7T0L - chains B and H of the 5 polymer chains in the assembly; structure by X-ray diffraction, 3.00 A resolution.

[Chain B]
Protein: Beta-2-microglobulin
Organism: Homo sapiens
UniProt: P61769 (B2MG_HUMAN); residues 1-99 here correspond to UniProt positions 21-119 (UniProt number = residue number + 20)
Chain sequence (99 residues; row label = number of the first residue in the row):
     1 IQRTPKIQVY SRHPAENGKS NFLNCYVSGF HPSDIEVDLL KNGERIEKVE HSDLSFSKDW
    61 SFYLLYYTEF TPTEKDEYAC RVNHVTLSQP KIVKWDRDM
UniProt features mapped onto this chain:
  - modified residue: Gln-2 (Pyrrolidone carboxylic acid)
  - glycosylation: Ile-1 (N-linked (Glc) (glycation) isoleucine), Lys-19 (N-linked (Glc) (glycation) lysine), Lys-41 (N-linked (Glc) (glycation) lysine), Lys-48 (N-linked (Glc) (glycation) lysine), Lys-58 (N-linked (Glc) (glycation) lysine), Lys-91 (N-linked (Glc) (glycation) lysine), Lys-94 (N-linked (Glc) (glycation) lysine)
Disulfides: Cys-25/Cys-80

[Chain H]
Protein: IgG2a heavy chain
Organism: Mus musculus
Chain sequence (218 residues; each row starts with the number of its first residue):
     1 VQLKQSGPGL VQPSQSLSLT CTVSGFSLTS YGVHWVRQPP GKGLEWLGVI WSGGSTDYNA
    61 AFISRLSIRK DNSKSQVFFK MNSLQADDTA IYYCARTFTT STSAWFAYWG QGTLVTVSAA
   121 KTTAPSVYPL APVCGDTTGS SVTLGCLVKG YFPEPVTLTW NSGSLSSGVH TFPAVLQSDL
   181 YTLSSSVTVT SSTWPSQSIT CNVAHPASST KVDKKIEP
Unresolved in the structure: 216-218
Disulfides: Cys-21/Cys-94, Cys-146/Cys-201

[Chain B / chain H interface]
Contacting residue pairs (12):
  Arg-3(B) / Thr-102(H)  hydrogen bond (side chain-backbone)
  Arg-3(B) / Ala-104(H)
  Lys-6(B) / Trp-51(H)
  Lys-6(B) / Thr-56(H)
  Lys-6(B) / Asp-57(H)  salt bridge
  Lys-58(B) / Thr-100(H)
  Asp-59(B) / Ser-52(H)
  Asp-59(B) / Thr-100(H)
  Asp-59(B) / Ser-101(H)
  Asp-59(B) / Thr-102(H)  hydrogen bond (backbone-backbone)
  Trp-60(B) / Ser-101(H)
  Ser-61(B) / Thr-102(H)
Interface residues without a listed pair, chain B (7 interface residues in all): Thr-4
Interface residues without a listed pair, chain H (10 interface residues in all): Ser-55, Ser-103

[Summary]
Chain B and chain H form an interface of 7 and 10 residues respectively; the contacts include 2 hydrogen bonds
and 1 salt bridge. Polar contacts include Lys-6(B)/Asp-57(H), Arg-3(B)/Thr-102(H) and Asp-59(B)/Thr-102(H).
Here chain B is Beta-2-microglobulin (Homo sapiens) and chain H is IgG2a heavy chain (Mus musculus). Entry
7T0L (HLA-B*27:05 in complex with the pan-HLA-Ia monoclonal antibody W6/32) was determined by X-ray
diffraction.
